5NFZ - chains D and E of the 6 polymer chains in the assembly; structure by X-ray diffraction, 2.10 A resolution.

== Chain D ==
Protein: Tubulin beta-2B chain
From: Bos taurus
UniProtKB: Q6B856 (TBB2B_BOVIN); the author numbering skips numbers that UniProt does not, so the offset changes along the chain: 1-42 = UniProt 1-42; 45-360 = UniProt 43-358; 369-455 = UniProt 359-445
Chain sequence (445 residues; each row starts with the number of its first residue; note: 10 numbers in that range are skipped by the numbering (no residue carries them; nothing is unmodelled there)):
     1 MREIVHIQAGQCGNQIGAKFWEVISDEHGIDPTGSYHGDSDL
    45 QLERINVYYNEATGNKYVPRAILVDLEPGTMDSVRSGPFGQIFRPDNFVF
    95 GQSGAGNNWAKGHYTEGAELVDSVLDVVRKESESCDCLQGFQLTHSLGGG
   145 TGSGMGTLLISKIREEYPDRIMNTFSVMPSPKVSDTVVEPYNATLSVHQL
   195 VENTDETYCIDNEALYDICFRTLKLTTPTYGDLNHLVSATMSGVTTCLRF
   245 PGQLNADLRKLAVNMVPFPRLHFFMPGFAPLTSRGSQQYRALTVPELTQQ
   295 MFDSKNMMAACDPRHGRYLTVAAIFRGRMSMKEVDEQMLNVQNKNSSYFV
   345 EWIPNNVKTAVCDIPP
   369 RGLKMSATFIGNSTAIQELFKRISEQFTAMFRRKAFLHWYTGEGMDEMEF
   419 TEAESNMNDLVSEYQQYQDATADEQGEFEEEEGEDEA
Disordered / not traced: 1, 282-285, 442-455
UniProt features mapped onto this chain:
  - motif: Met1 to Ile4 (MREI motif)
  - binding site (GTP): Gln11, Glu71, Ser140, Gly144, Thr145, Gly146, Asn206, Asn228
  - binding site (Mg(2+)): Glu71
  - modified residue: Ser40 (Phosphoserine), Thr57 (Phosphothreonine), Lys60 (N6-acetyllysine), Ser174 (Phosphoserine), Thr287 (Phosphothreonine), Thr292 (Phosphothreonine), Arg320 (Omega-N-methylarginine), Glu448 (5-glutamyl polyglutamate)
  - cross-link (Glycyl lysine isopeptide (Lys-Gly)): Lys60 (interchain with G-Cter in ubiquitin), Lys326 (interchain with G-Cter in ubiquitin)
Bound ions: Mg2+: Gln11 (together with GDP)
Residues lining bound ligands:
  - 8WB (2-methoxy-5-(2,3,4-trimethoxyphenyl)cyclohepta-2,4,6-trien-1-one): Val238, Cys241, Leu242, Leu248, Ala250, Asp251, Lys254, Leu255, Asn258, Met259, Thr314, Val315, Ala316, Ala317, Ile318, Asn350, Lys352, Ala354, Ile378
  - GDP (guanosine-5'-diphosphate): Gly10, Gln11, Cys12, Gln15, Ile16, Asp69, Asn101, Ser140, Gly142, Gly143, Gly144, Thr145, Gly146, Ser147, Val171, Pro173, Val177, Ser178, Glu183, Asn206, Leu209, Tyr224, Leu227, Asn228
Reported in the primary citation:
  - binding site for 8WB: Cys241, Leu242, Leu248, Ala250, Leu255, Asn258, Met259, Thr314, Ala316, Ile318, Asn349, Lys352, Ala354, Ile378

== Chain E ==
Protein: Stathmin-4
From: Rattus norvegicus
UniProtKB: P63043 (STMN4_RAT); residues 5-145 here correspond to UniProt positions 49-189 (UniProt number = residue number + 44)
Chain sequence (143 residues; numbered 3 to 145; the number before each row is that of its first residue):
     3 MADMEVIELNKCTSGQSFEVILKPPSFDGVPEFNASLPRRRDPSLEEIQK
    53 KLEAAEERRKYQEAELLKHLAEKREHEREVIQKAIEENNNFIKMAKEKLA
   103 QKMESNKENREAHLAAMLERLQEKDKHAEEVRKNKELKEEASR
Disordered / not traced: 3-5, 29-42, 145
Sequence notes: initiating methionine (3); expression tag (4)
UniProt features mapped onto this chain:
  - modified residue: Ser46 (Phosphoserine)

== How chain D and chain E interact ==
Contacting residue pairs - 27 pairs, chain D then chain E:
  Tyr108(D) - His129(E)  hydrogen bond
  Tyr108(D) - Ala130(E)  hydrophobic
  Tyr108(D) - Val133(E)  hydrophobic
  Tyr108(D) - Arg134(E)  hydrogen bond (backbone-side chain)
  Thr109(D) - Lys137(E)
  Ala112(D) - Arg134(E)
  Ser155(D) - Leu123(E)
  Ser155(D) - Lys126(E)
  Lys156(D) - Asp127(E)  salt bridge
  Arg158(D) - Leu123(E)
  Glu159(D) - Leu120(E)
  Glu159(D) - Leu123(E)
  Glu159(D) - Gln124(E)
  Glu159(D) - Asp127(E)
  Pro162(D) - Leu116(E)  hydrophobic
  Pro162(D) - Met119(E)
  Asp163(D) - Arg112(E)
  Gln193(D) - Lys126(E)  hydrogen bond
  Thr409(D) - Lys140(E)
  Gly410(D) - Lys137(E)
  Glu411(D) - Val133(E)
  Glu411(D) - Lys137(E)  salt bridge
  Gly412(D) - Val133(E)
  Gly412(D) - Asn136(E)
  Gly412(D) - Lys137(E)
  Met413(D) - Val133(E)
  Glu417(D) - His129(E)  salt bridge
Interface residues without a listed pair, chain D (17 interface residues in all): Asn197

== In short ==
17 residues of chain D and 15 residues of chain E are in contact; the contacts include 3 hydrogen bonds and 3
salt bridges. Polar pairs include Lys156(D)-Asp127(E), Glu411(D)-Lys137(E) and Glu417(D)-His129(E). Bound to
chain D: compound 8WB and GDP. From the paper: a binding site for 8WB at Cys241(D), Leu242(D) and Leu248(D)
among others.
Chain D is Tubulin beta-2B chain (Bos taurus) and chain E is Stathmin-4 (Rattus norvegicus); the structure,
TUBULIN-MTC complex, was determined by X-ray diffraction, deposited together with 5NG1.
